Entry 8H9P (electron microscopy, 3.02 A resolution); this record covers chains E and O of the 8 polymer chains in the assembly.

Chain E:
Protein: ATP synthase subunit beta, mitochondrial
Source organism: Homo sapiens
UniProtKB: P06576 (ATPB_HUMAN); residues 1-482 here correspond to UniProt positions 48-529 (UniProt number = residue number + 47)
Amino-acid sequence (482 residues; numbered 1 to 482; the number before each row is that of its first residue):
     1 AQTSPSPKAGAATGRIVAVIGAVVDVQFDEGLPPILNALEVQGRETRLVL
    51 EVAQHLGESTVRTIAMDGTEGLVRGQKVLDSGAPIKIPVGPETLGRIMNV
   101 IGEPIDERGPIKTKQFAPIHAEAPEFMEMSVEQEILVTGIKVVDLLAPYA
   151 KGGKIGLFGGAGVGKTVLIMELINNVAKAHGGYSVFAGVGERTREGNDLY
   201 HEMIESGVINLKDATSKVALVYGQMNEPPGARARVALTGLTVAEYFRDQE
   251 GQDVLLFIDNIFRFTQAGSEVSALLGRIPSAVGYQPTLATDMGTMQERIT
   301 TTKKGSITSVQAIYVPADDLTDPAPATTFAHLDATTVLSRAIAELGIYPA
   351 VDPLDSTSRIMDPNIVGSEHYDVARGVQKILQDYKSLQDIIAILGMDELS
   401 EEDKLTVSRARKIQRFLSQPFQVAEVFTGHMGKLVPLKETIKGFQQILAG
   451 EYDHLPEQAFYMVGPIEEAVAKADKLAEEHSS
Not modelled in the structure: 1-11, 392-399, 476-482

Chain O:
Protein: ATP synthase subunit O, mitochondrial
Source organism: Homo sapiens
UniProtKB: P48047 (ATPO_HUMAN); residues 1-190 here correspond to UniProt positions 24-213 (UniProt number = residue number + 23)
Amino-acid sequence (190 residues; numbered 1 to 190; the number before each row is that of its first residue):
     1 FAKLVRPPVQVYGIEGRYATALYSAASKQNKLEQVEKELLRVAQILKEPK
    51 VAASVLNPYVKRSIKVKSLNDITAKERFSPLTTNLINLLAENGRLSNTQG
   101 VVSAFSTMMSVHRGEVPCTVTSASPLEEATLSELKTVLKSFLSQGQVLKL
   151 EAKTDPSILGGMIVRIGEKYVDMSVKTKIQKLGRAMREIV
Not modelled in the structure: 1, 189-190

Interface between chain E and chain O:
Residue-residue contacts (7; chain E residue first):
  R15(E) - R6(O)
  R15(E) - Q10(O)
  Q27(E) - R6(O)
  F28(E) - R6(O)  hydrogen bond (backbone-side chain)
  D29(E) - K3(O)
  D29(E) - R6(O)  salt bridge
  E30(E) - K3(O)
Interface residues without a listed pair, chain E (7 interface residues in all): E58, S59
Interface residues without a listed pair, chain O (4 interface residues in all): R17

Summary:
The interface between chain E and chain O involves 7 residues on one side and 4 on the other, with 1 hydrogen
bond and 1 salt bridge. Among the polar pairs are D29(E)-R6(O) and F28(E)-R6(O).
Here chain E is ATP synthase subunit beta, mitochondrial and chain O is ATP synthase subunit O, mitochondrial,
both from Homo sapiens. Entry 8H9P (Human ATP synthase F1 domain, state 3b) was determined by electron
microscopy together with 8H9E, 8H9I and 8H9L from the same study.
